Entry 3SQE (X-ray diffraction, 1.90 A resolution); this record covers chain E.

[Chain E]
Molecule: Thrombin light chain, heavy chain
From: Homo sapiens
Notes: EC 3.4.21.5
UniProtKB: P00734 (THRB_HUMAN); the construct lacks a stretch of the UniProt sequence and is renumbered around it, so the offset changes along the chain: 1-14 = UniProt 336-349; 15-36 = UniProt 363-384; 37-60 = UniProt 386-409; 61-77 = UniProt 419-435; 8 more segments
Sequence (290 residues; each row starts with the number of its first residue; note: 1 number in that range is skipped by the numbering (no residue carries it; nothing is unmodelled there); a row labelled like 14A-14M holds insertion residues (14A, then the next letters in order)):
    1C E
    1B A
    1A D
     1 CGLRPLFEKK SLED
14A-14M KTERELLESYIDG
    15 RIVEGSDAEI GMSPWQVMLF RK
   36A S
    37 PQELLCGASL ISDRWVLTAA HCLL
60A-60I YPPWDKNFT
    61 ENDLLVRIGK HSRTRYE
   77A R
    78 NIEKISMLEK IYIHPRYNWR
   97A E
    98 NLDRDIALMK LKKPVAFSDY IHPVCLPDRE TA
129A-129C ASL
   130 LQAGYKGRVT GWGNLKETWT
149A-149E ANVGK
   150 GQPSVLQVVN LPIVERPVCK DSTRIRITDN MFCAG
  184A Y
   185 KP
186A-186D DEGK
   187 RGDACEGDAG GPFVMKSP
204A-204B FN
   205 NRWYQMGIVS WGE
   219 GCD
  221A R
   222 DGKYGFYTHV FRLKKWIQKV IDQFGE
Not modelled in the structure: 247
Disulfides: Cys1-Cys122, Cys42-Cys58, Cys168-Cys182, Cys191-Cys220
Construct notes: engineered mutation Ala195 (Ser568 in P00734)
Swiss-Prot annotation at these positions:
  - region: Ala183 to Val200 (High affinity receptor-binding region which is also known as the TP508 peptide)
  - active site (Charge relay system): His57, Asp102
  - site: Arg15, Ile16 (Cleavage)
  - glycosylation: Asn60G (N-linked (GlcNAc...) (complex) asparagine)
From the paper describing this entry:
  - catalytic residues: His57, Asp102, Ala195
  - contacts within the chain: Glu14E-Arg15 (salt bridge), Arg15-Glu18 (salt bridge), Trp60D-Trp215 (hydrophobic contact), His57-Asp102, Asn143-Gly193 (hydrogen bond), Trp148-Trp215 (hydrophobic contact), Leu144-Gly193 (backbone contact), Trp141-Asp194 (hydrogen bond), Gly142-Asp194 (hydrogen bond), Asn143-Asp194 (hydrogen bond), His57-Trp215
  - conformationally variable residues (loop rearrangement, side-chain flip): Trp141 to Leu144, Cys191 to Gly193, Asp194, Trp215 to Glu217
  - mutagenesis - W215A/E217A: decreased catalytic activity

[Summary]
From UniProt: active-site residues His57 and Asp102. The paper reports catalytic residues His57, Asp102 and
Ala195; W215A/E217A reduce catalytic activity.
Chain E is Thrombin light chain, heavy chain (Homo sapiens); the structure, Crystal structure of prethrombin-2
mutant S195A in the alternative form, was determined by X-ray diffraction (same publication as 3SQH).
